PDB entry 5WLK | X-ray diffraction, 1.80 A resolution | chains A and B

== Chain A (and B) ==
Name: Helical Bundle 4EH2
Notes: chain B of this document is another copy of the same molecule, construct and numbering; everything in this record applies to it too
Amino-acid sequence (28 residues; numbered 0 to 27; the number before each row is that of its first residue; numbering starts at 0):
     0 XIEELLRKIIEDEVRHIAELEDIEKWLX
Modified positions: ACE (acetyl group) at position 0; NH2 (amino group) at position 27
Bound ions: Zn2+: Glu12 (shared with Glu12(B) of chain B)

== Chain A / chain B interface ==
Pairs across the interface (34):
  Ile1(A) with Leu26(B), hydrophobic
  Glu2(A) with Glu23(B); Leu26(B); NH2_27(B)
  Leu5(A) with Leu19(B), hydrophobic; Ile22(B), hydrophobic; Glu23(B); Leu26(B), hydrophobic
  Arg6(A) with Glu23(B), salt bridge
  Ile8(A) with Leu19(B), hydrophobic
  Ile9(A) with Leu19(B), hydrophobic; Glu20(B); Glu23(B)
  Glu12(A) with Glu12(B); His15(B), salt bridge; Ile16(B)
  Val13(A) with Ile16(B), hydrophobic
  His15(A) with Glu12(B), salt bridge
  Ile16(A) with Ile9(B); Glu12(B); Val13(B), hydrophobic
  Leu19(A) with Leu5(B), hydrophobic; Ile8(B), hydrophobic; Ile9(B), hydrophobic
  Glu20(A) with Ile9(B)
  Ile22(A) with Leu5(B), hydrophobic
  Glu23(A) with Glu2(B); Leu5(B); Arg6(B), salt bridge; Ile9(B)
  Leu26(A) with Ile1(B), hydrophobic; Glu2(B); Leu5(B), hydrophobic
  NH2_27(A) with Glu2(B), hydrogen bond (backbone-side chain)

== Overview ==
Chain A and chain B each contribute 16 residues to their interface, with 1 hydrogen bond and 4 salt bridges.
Polar contacts include Arg6(A)-Glu23(B), Glu12(A)-His15(B) and NH2_27(A)-Glu2(B).
Chain A and chain B are both Helical Bundle 4EH2; the structure, De Novo Design of Polynuclear Transition
Metal Clusters in Helix Bundles-4EH2, was determined by X-ray diffraction, deposited together with 5WLJ, 5WLL
and 5WLM.
